7MQL - chains C and D of the 4 polymer chains in the assembly; structure by X-ray diffraction, 1.60 A resolution.

# Chain C (and D)
Protein: Aminoglycoside N(3)-acetyltransferase III
From: Pseudomonas aeruginosa
Notes: EC 2.3.1.81; chain D of this document is another copy of the same molecule, construct and numbering; everything in this record applies to it too
UniProt: P29808 (AACC3_PSEAI); numbering as in UniProt (aligned over 1-271)
Amino-acid sequence (274 residues; each row starts with the number of its first residue; numbers below 1 keep their minus sign (Gly-2 is residue -2)):
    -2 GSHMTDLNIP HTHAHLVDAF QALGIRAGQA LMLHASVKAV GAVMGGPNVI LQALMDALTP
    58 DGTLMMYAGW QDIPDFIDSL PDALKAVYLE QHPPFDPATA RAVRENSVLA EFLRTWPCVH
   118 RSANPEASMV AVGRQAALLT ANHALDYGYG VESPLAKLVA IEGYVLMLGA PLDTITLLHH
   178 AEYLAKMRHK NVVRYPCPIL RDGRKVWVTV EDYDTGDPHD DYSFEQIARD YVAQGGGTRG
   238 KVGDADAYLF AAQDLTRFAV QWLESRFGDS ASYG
Unresolved in the structure: -2 to 5, 266-271 (chain D: -2 to 5, 267-271)
Construct notes: expression tag (-2 to 0)
Modified positions: Cys115 (S-hydroxycysteine; CSO)
UniProt features mapped onto this chain:
  - binding site (CoA): His31, Ala32, Ser33, Val34, Lys35, Ser104, Val105, Phe109, Thr171, Thr173
  - binding site (a 2-deoxystreptamine antibiotic): Tyr64, Asp72, Glu102, Glu123, Tyr146, Asp170, His176, Thr212, Gly213, Phe221
  - mutagenesis: Tyr64 (Y64F: No effect in catalytic activity with gentamicin as substrate), Asp72 (D72W: No effect in catalytic activity with gentamicin as substrate), Glu123 (E123F: Loss of catalytic activity with gentamicin as substrate), Tyr146 (Y146F: No effect in catalytic activity with gentamicin as substrate), Asp170 (D170F: No effect in catalytic activity with gentamicin as substrate)
Residues lining bound ligands:
  - coenzyme A (COA): His31, Ala32, Ser33, Val34, Lys35, Ala36, Pro44, Tyr64, Arg101, Glu102, Asn103, Ser104, Val105, Phe109, Ala167, Pro168, Thr171, Thr173, His176
  - ribostamycin (RIO): Tyr64, Glu123, Tyr146, Asp170, Thr171, His176, Thr212, Gly213, Phe221
What the authors report for this chain:
  - binding site for ribostamycin: Tyr64, Glu123, Tyr146, Asp170, His176, Thr212
  - catalytic residues: His176 (citing earlier work)

# Chain C / chain D interface
Contacting residue pairs (26; chain C residue first):
  Asp75(C) - His186(D)  hydrogen bond (backbone-side chain)
  Asp75(C) - Arg191(D)  salt bridge
  Leu77(C) - His186(D)
  Pro78(C) - Arg185(D)
  Pro78(C) - Asp266(D)
  Asp79(C) - Met184(D)
  Asp79(C) - Arg185(D)  hydrogen bond (backbone-backbone)
  Asp79(C) - His186(D)
  Asp79(C) - Lys187(D)  hydrogen bond (side chain-backbone)
  Lys82(C) - Val189(D)
  Met184(C) - Asp79(D)
  Arg185(C) - Pro78(D)
  Arg185(C) - Asp79(D)  hydrogen bond (backbone-backbone)
  His186(C) - Asp75(D)  hydrogen bond (side chain-backbone)
  His186(C) - Leu77(D)
  His186(C) - Asp79(D)
  Lys187(C) - Asp79(D)  hydrogen bond (backbone-side chain)
  Val189(C) - Lys82(D)
  Arg191(C) - Asp75(D)  salt bridge
  Arg191(C) - Arg191(D)
  Arg191(C) - Pro193(D)
  Arg191(C) - Thr206(D)
  Pro193(C) - Arg191(D)
  Thr206(C) - Arg191(D)
  Thr206(C) - Glu208(D)
  Glu208(C) - Thr206(D)
Other interface residues (no listed pair), chain C (15 interface residues in all): Ser76
Other interface residues (no listed pair), chain D (16 interface residues in all): Ser76

# In short
The interface between chain C and chain D involves 15 residues on one side and 16 on the other, with 6
hydrogen bonds and 2 salt bridges. Among the polar pairs are Asp75(C)-Arg191(D), Asp75(C)-His186(D) and
Asp79(C)-Lys187(D). The paper reports the catalytic residue His176(C); a binding site for ribostamycin at
Tyr64(C), Glu123(C) and Tyr146(C) among others.
Both chains are Aminoglycoside N(3)-acetyltransferase III (Pseudomonas aeruginosa). Entry 7MQL (AAC(3)-IIIa in
complex with CoA and neomycin) was determined by X-ray diffraction, deposited together with 7MQK and 7MQM.
